6PJ5 - chains A and B; structure by X-ray diffraction, 2.40 A resolution.

== Chain A ==
Protein: Rhomboid protease GlpG
Notes: EC 3.4.21.105
UniProtKB: A0A0J2E248 (A0A0J2E248_ECOLX); residues 87-276 here = UniProt positions 87-276
Sequence (211 residues; numbered 66 to 276; the number before each row is that of its first residue):
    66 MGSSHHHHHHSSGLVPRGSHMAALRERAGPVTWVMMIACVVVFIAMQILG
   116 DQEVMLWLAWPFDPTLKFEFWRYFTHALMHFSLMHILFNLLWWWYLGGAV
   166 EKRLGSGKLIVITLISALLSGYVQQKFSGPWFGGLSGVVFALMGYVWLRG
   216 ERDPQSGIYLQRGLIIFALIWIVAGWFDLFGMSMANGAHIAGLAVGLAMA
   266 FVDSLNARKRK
Disordered / not traced: 66-90, 245-247, 273-276
Differences from the reference sequence: initiating methionine (66); expression tag (67-86); engineered mutation Phe205 (Tyr in A0A0J2E248)
What the authors report for this chain:
  - conformationally variable residues (side-chain flip): His150
  - catalytic residues: His150, Asn154, Ser201, His254

== Chain B ==
Protein: Peptide aldehyde inhibitor
Sequence (4 residues; each row starts with the number of its first residue):
   497 VRMA

== Chain A / chain B interface ==
Residue-residue contacts (24; chain A residue first):
  Met120(A) - Val497(B)  hydrophobic
  Phe146(A) - Val497(B)  hydrophobic
  Phe146(A) - Met499(B)  hydrophobic
  His150(A) - Met499(B)  hydrogen bond
  His150(A) - Ala500(B)  hydrogen bond (side chain-backbone)
  Asn154(A) - Ala500(B)  hydrogen bond (side chain-backbone)
  Ser193(A) - Arg498(B)
  Trp196(A) - Val497(B)
  Trp196(A) - Arg498(B)  hydrogen bond (backbone-backbone)
  Phe197(A) - Arg498(B)
  Gly198(A) - Arg498(B)  hydrogen bond (backbone-backbone)
  Gly198(A) - Met499(B)
  Gly198(A) - Ala500(B)  hydrogen bond (backbone-backbone)
  Gly199(A) - Ala500(B)
  Leu200(A) - Ala500(B)
  Ser201(A) - Ala500(B)  hydrogen bond (side chain-backbone)
  Asp243(A) - Arg498(B)  salt bridge
  Ser248(A) - Met499(B)  hydrogen bond (backbone-backbone)
  Met249(A) - Arg498(B)  hydrogen bond (backbone-side chain)
  Met249(A) - Met499(B)  hydrogen bond (backbone-backbone)
  Ala250(A) - Arg498(B)
  Ala250(A) - Met499(B)  hydrogen bond (backbone-backbone)
  Ala250(A) - Ala500(B)  hydrophobic
  Ala253(A) - Ala500(B)  hydrophobic
Interface residues without a listed pair, chain A (19 interface residues in all): Gln189, Gly202, His254
The authors on this interface:
  - specific contacts: Phe146(A)-Val497(B) (hydrophobic contact), Ser248(A)-Met499(B) (hydrogen bond), Met249(A)-Arg498(B) (hydrogen bond)

== Overview ==
19 residues of chain A and 4 residues of chain B are in contact; the contacts include 11 hydrogen bonds and 1
salt bridge. Polar pairs include Asp243(A)-Arg498(B), His150(A)-Met499(B) and His150(A)-Ala500(B). The paper
describes a hydrophobic contact between Phe146(A) and Val497(B); hydrogen bonds between Ser248(A) and
Met499(B) and Met249(A) and Arg498(B). The paper reports catalytic residues His150(A), Asn154(A) and Ser201(A)
among others; conformational variability at His150(A).
Here chain A is Rhomboid protease GlpG and chain B is Peptide aldehyde inhibitor. Entry 6PJ5 (Time-resolved
structural snapshot of proteolysis by GlpG inside the membrane) was determined by X-ray diffraction together
with 6PJ7, 6PJ8, 6PJ9, 6PJP, 6PJR and 6PJU from the same study.
